PDB entry 8JQJ | X-ray diffraction, 1.40 A resolution | chain A

# Chain A
Name: Aldehyde reductase 2
From: Sporobolomyces salmonicolor
Notes: EC 1.1.1.2
Reference sequence: Q9UUN9 (ALD2_SPOSA); residues 1-343 here = UniProt positions 1-343
Chain sequence (343 residues; numbered 1 to 343; the number before each row is that of its first residue):
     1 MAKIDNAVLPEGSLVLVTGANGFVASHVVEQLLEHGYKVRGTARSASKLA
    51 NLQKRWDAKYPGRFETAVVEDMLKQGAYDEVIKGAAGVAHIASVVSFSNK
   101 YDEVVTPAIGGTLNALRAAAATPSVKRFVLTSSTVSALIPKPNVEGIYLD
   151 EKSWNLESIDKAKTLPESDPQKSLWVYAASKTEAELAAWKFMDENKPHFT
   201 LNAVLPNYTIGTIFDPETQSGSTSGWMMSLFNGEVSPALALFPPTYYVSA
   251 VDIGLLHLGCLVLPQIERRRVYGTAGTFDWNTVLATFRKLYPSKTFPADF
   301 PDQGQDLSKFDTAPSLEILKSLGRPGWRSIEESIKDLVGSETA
Disordered / not traced: 1-3, 167-171, 342-343
Construct notes: engineered mutation Phe-242 (Met in Q9UUN9), Thr-245 (Gln in Q9UUN9)
Swiss-Prot annotation at these positions:
  - binding site (NADP(+)): Tyr-177

# Overview
From UniProt: NADP+-binding residue Tyr-177.
Chain A is Aldehyde reductase 2 (Sporobolomyces salmonicolor); the structure, Crystal structure of carbonyl
reductase SSCR mutant 1 from Sporobolomyces Salmonicolor, was determined by X-ray diffraction, deposited
together with 8JQK.
